5YAZ - chain A; structure by X-ray diffraction, 1.90 A resolution.

[Chain A]
Molecule: KN motif and ankyrin repeat domains 1
Source organism: Mus musculus
UniProtKB: E9Q238 (E9Q238_MOUSE); residue numbers follow UniProt; this construct covers 1088-1338
Sequence (257 residues; numbered 1082 to 1338; the number before each row is that of its first residue):
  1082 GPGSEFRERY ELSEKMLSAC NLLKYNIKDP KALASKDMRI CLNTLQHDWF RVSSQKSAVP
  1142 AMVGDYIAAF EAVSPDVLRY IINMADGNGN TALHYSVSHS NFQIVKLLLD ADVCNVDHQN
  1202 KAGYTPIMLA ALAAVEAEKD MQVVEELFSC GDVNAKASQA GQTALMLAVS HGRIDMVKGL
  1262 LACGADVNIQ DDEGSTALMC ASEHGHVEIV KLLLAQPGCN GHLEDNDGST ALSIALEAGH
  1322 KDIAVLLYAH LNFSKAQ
Disordered / not traced: 1082-1086, 1114-1119, 1333-1338
Differences from the reference sequence: expression tag (1082-1087)
Curated features (UniProtKB/Swiss-Prot):
  - mutagenesis: Tyr-1176 (Y1176C: Impairs KIF21A binding), Ser-1179 (S1179F: Does not affect KIF21A binding), Asn-1201 (N1201D: Impairs KIF21A binding), Leu-1248 (L1248Q: Impairs KIF21A binding), Ser-1276 (S1276F: Impairs KIF21A binding), Glu-1284 (E1284K: Impairs KIF21A binding), Asp-1306 (D1306K: Impairs KIF21A binding)
What the authors report for this chain:
  - mutagenesis - Y1147H, A1173V: decreased stability
  - mutagenesis - S1179F: unchanged stability
  - specificity-determining residues: Glu-1284, Asp-1308 (by similarity / conservation)

[In short]
From UniProt: 7 mutagenesis sites. The paper reports that Y1147H and A1173V reduce stability; specificity
determinants Glu-1284 and Asp-1308.
Chain A is KN motif and ankyrin repeat domains 1 (Mus musculus); the structure, Crystal structure of the ANKRD
domain of KANK1, was determined by X-ray diffraction together with 5YAY from the same study.
